Entry 8YDQ (X-ray diffraction, 1.90 A resolution); this record covers chains A and B.

Chain A:
Protein: SARS-CoV-2 inhibiting peptide Ce149
Chain sequence (39 residues; each row starts with the number of its first residue):
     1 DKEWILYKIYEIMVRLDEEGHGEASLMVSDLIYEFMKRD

Chain B:
Protein: Spike protein S1
Organism: Severe acute respiratory syndrome coronavirus 2
UniProtKB: P0DTC2 (SPIKE_SARS2); residue numbers follow UniProt; this construct covers 333-526
Chain sequence (230 residues; each row starts with the number of its first residue):
   333 TNLCPFDEVFNATRFASVYAWNRKRISNCVADYSVLYNFAPFSAFKCYGV
   383 SPTKLNDLCFTNVYADSFVIRGNEVSQIAPGQTGNIADYNYKLPDDFTGC
   433 VIAWNSNKLDSKVGGNYNYLYRLFRKSNLKPFERDISTEIYQAGNKPCNG
   483 VAGFNCYFPLRSYGFRPTYGVGHQPYRVVVLSFELLHAPATVCGSNSENL
   533 YFQGSHHHHHHHHHHGLNDIFEAQKIEWHE
Disordered / not traced: 529-562
Differences from the reference sequence: variant D339 (Gly in P0DTC2), F371 (Ser in P0DTC2), P373 (Ser in P0DTC2), A376 (Thr in P0DTC2), N405 (Asp in P0DTC2), S408 (Arg in P0DTC2), N417 (Lys in P0DTC2), K440 (Asn in P0DTC2), N477 (Ser in P0DTC2), K478 (Thr in P0DTC2), A484 (Glu in P0DTC2), R493 (Gln in P0DTC2), R498 (Gln in P0DTC2), Y501 (Asn in P0DTC2), H505 (Tyr in P0DTC2); expression tag (527-562)
Disulfide bonds: C336-C361, C379-C432, C391-C525, C480-C488
UniProt features mapped onto this chain:
  - region: N448 to F456 (Immunodominant HLA epitope recognized by the CD8+)
  - glycosylation: N343 (N-linked (GlcNAc...) (complex) asparagine)
  - natural variant: D339 (G339D: In strain: Omicron/BA.1, Omicron/BA.2 and 4 more; this construct carries the variant), R346 (R346K: In strain: Mu/B.1.621; R346T: In strain: Omicron/BQ.1.1, Omicron/XBB.1.5 and 1 more), L368 (L368I: In strain: Omicron/XBB.1.5, Omicron/EG.5.1), F371 (S371F: In strain: Omicron/BA.2, Omicron/BA.2.12.1 and 6 more; this construct carries the variant), P373 (S373P: In strain: Omicron/BA.1, Omicron/BA.2 and 7 more; this construct carries the variant), S375 (S375F: In strain: Omicron/BA.1, Omicron/BA.2 and 7 more), A376 (T376A: In strain: Omicron/BA.2, Omicron/BA.2.12.1 and 5 more; this construct carries the variant), N405 (D405N: In strain: Omicron/BA.2, Omicron/BA.2.12.1 and 6 more; this construct carries the variant), S408 (R408S: In strain: Omicron/BA.2, Omicron/BA.2.12.1 and 6 more; this construct carries the variant), N417 (K417N: In strain: Beta/B.1.351, Omicron/BA.1 and 8 more; this construct carries the variant), K440 (N440K: In strain: Omicron/BA.1, Omicron/BA.2 and 7 more; this construct carries the variant), K444 (K444T: In strain: Omicron/BQ.1.1), 16 further natural variant entries in UniProt
  - mutagenesis: N343 (N343Q: Reduced viral infectivity), L452 (L452R: Increased resistance to neutralizing antibodies. Decreases HLA binding to NF9 epitope. Increased binding affinity to human ACE2), Y453 (Y453F: Decreased HLA binding to NF9 epitope. Increased binding affinity to human ACE2), A475 (A475V: Increased resistance to neutralizing antibodies), V483 (V483A: Increased resistance to neutralizing antibodies), F490 (F490L: Increased resistance to neutralizing antibodies and human covalescent sera neutralization), H519 (H519P: Increased resistance to human covalescent sera neutralization)
From the paper describing this entry:
  - mutagenesis - F486V: decreased binding to SARS-CoV-2 inhibiting peptide Ce149 (chain A)
  - mutagenesis - Y489F, G502A: abolished binding to ACE2

How chain A and chain B interact:
Pairs across the interface - 29 pairs, chain A then chain B:
  E3(A) with F486(B); N487(B), hydrogen bond
  Y7(A) with F486(B), hydrophobic; Y489(B)
  Y10(A) with Y489(B), hydrophobic
  M13(A) with L455(B), hydrophobic; R493(B)
  V14(A) with R493(B)
  D17(A) with Y449(B), hydrogen bond
  G22(A) with Y501(B)
  E23(A) with Y501(B); G502(B), hydrogen bond (side chain-backbone); H505(B), salt bridge
  L26(A) with R403(B), hydrogen bond (backbone-side chain); Y453(B); Y495(B)
  M27(A) with H505(B)
  S29(A) with Y453(B), hydrogen bond; L455(B)
  D30(A) with R403(B), salt bridge
  Y33(A) with G416(B), hydrogen bond (side chain-backbone); N417(B); D420(B), hydrogen bond; Y421(B), hydrophobic
  M36(A) with F456(B), hydrophobic; Y473(B), hydrophobic
  K37(A) with D420(B), salt bridge; Y421(B); N460(B), hydrogen bond
Other interface residues (no listed pair), chain A (20 interface residues in all): W4, L6, G20, S25, I32
Other interface residues (no listed pair), chain B (26 interface residues in all): N405, T415, A475, G476, S494, R498, T500
The authors on this interface:
  - interface residues, chain B: F486(B)

In short:
The interface between chain A and chain B involves 20 residues on one side and 26 on the other; the contacts
include 8 hydrogen bonds and 3 salt bridges. Polar contacts include E23(A)-H505(B), D30(A)-R403(B) and
K37(A)-D420(B). From the paper: Y489F and G502A of chain B abolish binding to ACE2; the interface residue
F486(B).
Chain A is SARS-CoV-2 inhibiting peptide Ce149 and chain B is Spike protein S1 (Severe acute respiratory
syndrome coronavirus 2); the structure, Crystal structure of the receptor binding domain of SARS-CoV-2 Omicron
BA.2 variant spike protein in complex ..., was determined by X-ray diffraction together with 8YDP, 8YDR, 8YDS,
8YDT, 8YDU, 8YDV and 4 further entries from the same study.
